Entry 8I6T (electron microscopy, 3.70 A resolution); this record covers chains C and E of the 6 polymer chains in the assembly.

# Chain C (and E)
Protein: Syn-copalyl diphosphate synthase, chloroplastic
From: Oryza sativa Japonica Group
Notes: EC 5.5.1.14; chain E of this document is another copy of the same molecule, construct and numbering; everything in this record applies to it too
UniProtKB: Q0JF02 (CPS4_ORYSJ); numbering as in UniProt (aligned over 1-767)
Amino-acid sequence (775 residues; row label = number of the first residue in the row):
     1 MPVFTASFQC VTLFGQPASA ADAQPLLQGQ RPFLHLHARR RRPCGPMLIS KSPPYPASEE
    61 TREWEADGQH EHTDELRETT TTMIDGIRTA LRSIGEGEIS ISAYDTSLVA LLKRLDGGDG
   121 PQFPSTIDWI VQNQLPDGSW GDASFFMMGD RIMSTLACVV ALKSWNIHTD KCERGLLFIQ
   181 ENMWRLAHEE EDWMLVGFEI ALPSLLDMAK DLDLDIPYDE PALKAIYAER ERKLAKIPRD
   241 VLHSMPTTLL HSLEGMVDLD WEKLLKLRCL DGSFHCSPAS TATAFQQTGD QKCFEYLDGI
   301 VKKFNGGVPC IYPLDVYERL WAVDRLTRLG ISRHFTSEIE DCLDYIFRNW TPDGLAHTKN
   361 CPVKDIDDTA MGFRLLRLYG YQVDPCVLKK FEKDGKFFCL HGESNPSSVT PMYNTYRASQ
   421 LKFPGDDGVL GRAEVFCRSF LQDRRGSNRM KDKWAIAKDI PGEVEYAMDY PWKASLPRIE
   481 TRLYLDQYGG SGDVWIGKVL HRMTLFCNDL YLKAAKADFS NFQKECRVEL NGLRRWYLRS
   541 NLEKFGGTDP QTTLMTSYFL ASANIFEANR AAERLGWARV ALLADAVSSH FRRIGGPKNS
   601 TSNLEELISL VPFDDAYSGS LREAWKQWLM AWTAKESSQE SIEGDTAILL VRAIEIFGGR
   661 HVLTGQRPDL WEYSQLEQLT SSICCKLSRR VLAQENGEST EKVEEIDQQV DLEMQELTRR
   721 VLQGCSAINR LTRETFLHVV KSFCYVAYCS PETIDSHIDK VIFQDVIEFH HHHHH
Not modelled in the structure: 1-79, 768-775
Differences from the reference sequence: expression tag (768-775)
Swiss-Prot annotation at these positions:
  - motif: Asp365 to Asp368 (DXDD motif)
  - binding site (substrate): Lys233, Lys453
  - binding site (Mg(2+)): Asp365, Asp367
What the authors report for this chain:
  - mutagenesis - V196I, H275L, H275L/Y317F/H357W, Q291A, I311V, L314A, L314F, Y317F, H334A, H357A, H357W, L400F, R535A, R733A: decreased catalytic activity
  - mutagenesis - S674A/E677A: unchanged catalytic activity
  - catalytic residues: Asp367, His501 (proposed by the authors, not directly observed)
  - mutagenesis - V196A, H275L/H357W, H275L/Y317F, H275L/I311V/Y317F, H275L/C310D/I311V/Y317F, I311A, Y317A, Y317F/H357W, L400A: abolished catalytic activity
  - specificity-determining residues: His275, Ile311 (from molecular simulation)
  - specificity-determining residues: Leu314, Tyr317, His357 (proposed by the authors, not directly observed)

# Chain C / chain E interface
Residue-residue contacts (9):
  Glu340(C) with Arg539(E), salt bridge
  Asp344(C) with Leu538(E)
  Phe347(C) with Leu538(E); Asn541(E)
  Arg348(C) with Glu543(E), salt bridge
  Tyr381(C) with Arg539(E)
  Gly665(C) with Asp615(E)
  Arg667(C) with Asp615(E)
  Pro668(C) with Phe613(E), hydrophobic
Other interface residues (no listed pair), chain C (9 interface residues in all): Gln666

# Overview
Chain C and chain E form an interface of 9 and 6 residues respectively; the contacts include 2 salt bridges.
Polar contacts include Glu340(C)-Arg539(E) and Arg348(C)-Glu543(E). From the paper: catalytic residues
Asp367(C) and His501(C); V196I, H275L and H275L/Y317F/H357W of chain C, among others, reduce catalytic
activity; 24 substitutions were tested in all.
Chain C and chain E are both Syn-copalyl diphosphate synthase, chloroplastic (Oryza sativa Japonica Group);
the structure, The cryo-EM structure of OsCyc1 hexamer state, was determined by electron microscopy (same
publication as 8I6P, 8I6U, 8IH5 and 8KBW).
